8SL7 - chains B and D of the 4 polymer chains in the assembly; structure by X-ray diffraction, 2.07 A resolution.

== Chain B (and D) ==
Name: Tryptophanase
Organism: Butyricicoccus sp. BIOML-A1
Notes: chain D of this document is another copy of the same molecule, construct and numbering; everything in this record applies to it too
UniProtKB: A0A845MXR5 (A0A845MXR5_9CLOT); numbering as in UniProt (aligned over 1-548)
Amino-acid sequence (569 residues; numbered -20 to 548; the number before each row is that of its first residue; numbers below 1 keep their minus sign (His-20 is residue -20)):
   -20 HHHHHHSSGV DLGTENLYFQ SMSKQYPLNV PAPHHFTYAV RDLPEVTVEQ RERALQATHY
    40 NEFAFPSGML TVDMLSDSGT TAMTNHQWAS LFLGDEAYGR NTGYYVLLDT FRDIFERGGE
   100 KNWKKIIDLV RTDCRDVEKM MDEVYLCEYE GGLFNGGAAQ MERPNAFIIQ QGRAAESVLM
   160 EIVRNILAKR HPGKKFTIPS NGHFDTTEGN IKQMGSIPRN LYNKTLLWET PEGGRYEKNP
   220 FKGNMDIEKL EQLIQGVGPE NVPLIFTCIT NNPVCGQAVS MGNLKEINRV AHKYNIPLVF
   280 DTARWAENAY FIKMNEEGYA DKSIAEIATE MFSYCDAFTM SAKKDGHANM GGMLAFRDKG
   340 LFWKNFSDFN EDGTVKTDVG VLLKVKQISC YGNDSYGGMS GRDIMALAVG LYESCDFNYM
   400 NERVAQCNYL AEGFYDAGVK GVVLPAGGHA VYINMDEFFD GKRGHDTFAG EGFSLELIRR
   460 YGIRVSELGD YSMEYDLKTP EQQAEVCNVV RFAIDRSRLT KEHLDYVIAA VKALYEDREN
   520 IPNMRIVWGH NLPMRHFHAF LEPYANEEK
Not modelled in the structure: -20 to 2, 546-548 (chain D: -20 to 2, 547-548)
Differences from the reference sequence: expression tag (-20 to 0)
Ligand contacts: BY3 ((E)-3-[(3S)-3-chloro-2-oxo-2,3-dihydro-1H-indol-3-yl]-N-({3-hydroxy-2-methyl-5-[(phosphonooxy)methyl]pyridin-4-yl}methylidene)-L-alanine): Phe42, Leu54, Ser55, Asp56, Ser57, Gln150, Gly151, Arg152, Glu155, Asp184, Thr185, Cys247, Asn251, Asp280, Ala282, Arg283, Ser320, Lys322, Lys323, Ser465, Leu467, Arg490, Phe536

== How chain B and chain D interact ==
Pairs across the interface (105):
  Lys3(B) - Val27(D)
  Tyr5(B) - Val27(D)  hydrophobic
  Tyr5(B) - Arg458(D)  hydrogen bond
  Tyr5(B) - Arg459(D)
  Tyr5(B) - Tyr460(D)
  Leu7(B) - Tyr460(D)  hydrophobic
  Leu7(B) - Tyr505(D)  hydrophobic
  Leu7(B) - Ala508(D)
  Leu7(B) - Ala509(D)  hydrophobic
  Leu7(B) - Ala512(D)  hydrophobic
  Asn8(B) - Ala508(D)
  Val9(B) - Tyr505(D)  hydrophobic
  Val9(B) - Ala508(D)  hydrophobic
  Pro10(B) - Tyr505(D)
  Ala11(B) - Tyr505(D)  hydrophobic
  Pro12(B) - Leu22(D)
  Pro12(B) - Glu501(D)
  Pro12(B) - His502(D)
  Pro12(B) - Tyr505(D)
  His13(B) - Asp21(D)
  His13(B) - Leu22(D)  hydrogen bond (backbone-backbone)
  His14(B) - Val19(D)
  His14(B) - Arg20(D)
  His14(B) - Leu22(D)
  His14(B) - His502(D)  hydrogen bond (backbone-side chain)
  Phe15(B) - Val19(D)
  Phe15(B) - Arg20(D)  hydrogen bond (backbone-backbone)
  Phe15(B) - Leu22(D)  hydrophobic
  Phe15(B) - Arg497(D)
  Phe15(B) - His502(D)
  Thr16(B) - Thr16(D)  hydrogen bond
  Thr16(B) - Ala18(D)
  Thr16(B) - Ala61(D)
  Thr16(B) - Ser496(D)
  Thr16(B) - Arg497(D)  hydrogen bond (backbone-backbone)
  Tyr17(B) - Ala18(D)  hydrogen bond (backbone-backbone)
  Tyr17(B) - Val19(D)
  Tyr17(B) - Arg20(D)
  Tyr17(B) - Ala61(D)
  Tyr17(B) - Trp67(D)
  Ala18(B) - Thr16(D)
  Ala18(B) - Tyr17(D)  hydrogen bond (backbone-backbone)
  Ala18(B) - Ala18(D)  hydrogen bond (backbone-backbone)
  Ala18(B) - Met62(D)
  Ala18(B) - Trp67(D)
  Val19(B) - His14(D)
  Val19(B) - Phe15(D)
  Val19(B) - Tyr17(D)
  Val19(B) - Ala61(D)
  Val19(B) - Met62(D)  hydrogen bond (backbone-backbone)
  Val19(B) - Thr63(D)
  Val19(B) - Asn64(D)  hydrogen bond (backbone-backbone)
  Val19(B) - Ser496(D)
  Arg20(B) - His14(D)
  Arg20(B) - Phe15(D)  hydrogen bond (backbone-backbone)
  Arg20(B) - Tyr17(D)
  Arg20(B) - Asn64(D)
  Asp21(B) - His13(D)
  Asp21(B) - His14(D)
  Asp21(B) - Glu392(D)
  Leu22(B) - Pro12(D)
  Leu22(B) - His13(D)  hydrogen bond (backbone-backbone)
  Leu22(B) - His14(D)
  Leu22(B) - Phe15(D)  hydrophobic
  Val27(B) - Lys3(D)
  Val27(B) - Tyr5(D)  hydrophobic
  Ala61(B) - Thr16(D)
  Ala61(B) - Tyr17(D)
  Ala61(B) - Val19(D)
  Met62(B) - Ala18(D)
  Met62(B) - Val19(D)  hydrogen bond (backbone-backbone)
  Thr63(B) - Val19(D)
  Asn64(B) - Val19(D)  hydrogen bond (backbone-backbone)
  Asn64(B) - Arg20(D)
  Trp67(B) - Tyr17(D)
  Trp67(B) - Ala18(D)
  Phe71(B) - Phe71(D)  hydrophobic
  Glu392(B) - Asp21(D)
  Arg458(B) - Tyr5(D)  hydrogen bond
  Arg459(B) - Tyr5(D)
  Tyr460(B) - Tyr5(D)
  Tyr460(B) - Leu7(D)  hydrophobic
  Ser496(B) - Thr16(D)
  Ser496(B) - Val19(D)
  Arg497(B) - Phe15(D)
  Arg497(B) - Thr16(D)  hydrogen bond (backbone-backbone)
  Thr499(B) - Thr499(D)
  Thr499(B) - Glu501(D)
  Lys500(B) - Glu501(D)  hydrogen bond (backbone-side chain)
  Glu501(B) - Thr499(D)
  Glu501(B) - Lys500(D)  hydrogen bond (side chain-backbone)
  Glu501(B) - Glu501(D)
  His502(B) - Pro12(D)
  His502(B) - His14(D)  hydrogen bond (side chain-backbone)
  His502(B) - Phe15(D)
  Asp504(B) - Val9(D)
  Tyr505(B) - Leu7(D)  hydrophobic
  Tyr505(B) - Val9(D)  hydrophobic
  Tyr505(B) - Pro10(D)
  Tyr505(B) - Ala11(D)  hydrophobic
  Tyr505(B) - Pro12(D)
  Ala508(B) - Leu7(D)
  Ala508(B) - Val9(D)  hydrophobic
  Ala509(B) - Leu7(D)  hydrophobic
  Ala512(B) - Leu7(D)  hydrophobic
Also at the interface, not in a pair above, chain B (43 interface residues in all): Glu24, Thr50, His326
Also at the interface, not in a pair above, chain D (43 interface residues in all): Asn8, Thr50, Val51, Asn397, Asp504

== Summary ==
Chain B and chain D each contribute 43 residues to their interface; the contacts include 20 hydrogen bonds.
Among the polar pairs are Tyr5(B)-Arg458(D), His14(B)-His502(D) and Thr16(B)-Thr16(D). Ligands of chain B:
compound BY3.
Chain B and chain D are both Tryptophanase (Butyricicoccus sp. BIOML-A1); the structure, Butyricicoccus sp.
BIOML-A1 tryptophanase complex with (3S) ALG-05, was determined by X-ray diffraction (same publication as 8SBG
and 8SIJ).
